PDB entry 7TSX | X-ray diffraction, 1.77 A resolution | chains A and B of the 4 polymer chains in the assembly

Chain A (and B):
Molecule: Cap2
Organism: Enterobacter cloacae
Notes: engineered mutation(s): C548A; chain B of this document is another copy of the same molecule, construct and numbering; everything in this record applies to it too
Amino-acid sequence (233 residues; row label = number of the first residue in the row):
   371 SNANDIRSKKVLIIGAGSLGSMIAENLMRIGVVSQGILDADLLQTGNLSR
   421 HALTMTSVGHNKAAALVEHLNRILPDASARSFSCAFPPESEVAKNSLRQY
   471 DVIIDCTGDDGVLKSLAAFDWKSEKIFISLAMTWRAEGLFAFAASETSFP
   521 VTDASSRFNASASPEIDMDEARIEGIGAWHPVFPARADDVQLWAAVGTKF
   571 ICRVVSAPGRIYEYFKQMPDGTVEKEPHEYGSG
Disordered / not traced: 371, 533-546, 603 (chain B: 371, 533-551, 601-603)

Interface between chain A and chain B:
Pairs across the interface (75):
  Asn-396(A) / Gln-561(B)
  Arg-399(A) / Leu-418(B)  hydrogen bond (side chain-backbone)
  Arg-399(A) / Ser-419(B)
  Arg-399(A) / His-421(B)  hydrogen bond (side chain-backbone)
  Arg-399(A) / Ala-422(B)  hydrogen bond (side chain-backbone)
  Arg-399(A) / Leu-423(B)  hydrogen bond (side chain-backbone)
  Arg-399(A) / Ala-557(B)
  Ile-400(A) / Asp-558(B)
  Leu-418(A) / Arg-399(B)  hydrogen bond (backbone-side chain)
  Leu-418(A) / Ile-443(B)
  Ser-419(A) / Arg-399(B)
  His-421(A) / Arg-399(B)  hydrogen bond (backbone-side chain)
  Ala-422(A) / Arg-399(B)  hydrogen bond (backbone-side chain)
  Leu-423(A) / Arg-399(B)  hydrogen bond (backbone-side chain)
  Thr-424(A) / His-439(B)
  Thr-424(A) / Arg-442(B)
  Met-425(A) / Asn-441(B)
  Met-425(A) / Arg-442(B)  hydrogen bond (backbone-backbone)
  Met-425(A) / Ile-443(B)
  Met-425(A) / Leu-444(B)
  Met-425(A) / Pro-445(B)
  Thr-426(A) / Arg-442(B)
  His-439(A) / Thr-424(B)
  Asn-441(A) / Met-425(B)
  Arg-442(A) / Thr-424(B)
  Arg-442(A) / Met-425(B)  hydrogen bond (backbone-backbone)
  Ile-443(A) / Leu-418(B)
  Ile-443(A) / Met-425(B)
  Leu-444(A) / Met-425(B)
  Pro-445(A) / Met-425(B)
  Trp-549(A) / Lys-569(B)
  Trp-549(A) / Cys-572(B)  hydrophobic
  Trp-549(A) / Arg-573(B)
  Trp-549(A) / Ser-576(B)  hydrogen bond
  Arg-556(A) / Ile-400(B)
  Arg-556(A) / Cys-572(B)  hydrogen bond
  Ala-557(A) / Arg-399(B)
  Asp-558(A) / Ile-400(B)
  Asp-558(A) / Ala-565(B)
  Asp-558(A) / Thr-568(B)
  Asp-558(A) / Lys-569(B)  salt bridge
  Asp-559(A) / Lys-569(B)  salt bridge
  Gln-561(A) / Asn-396(B)
  Gln-561(A) / Gln-561(B)
  Leu-562(A) / Leu-562(B)  hydrophobic
  Leu-562(A) / Ala-565(B)
  Ala-565(A) / Asp-558(B)
  Ala-565(A) / Leu-562(B)
  Val-566(A) / Gly-591(B)
  Thr-568(A) / Asp-558(B)
  Lys-569(A) / Asp-558(B)  salt bridge
  Lys-569(A) / Asp-559(B)  salt bridge
  Lys-569(A) / Gln-587(B)  hydrogen bond
  Lys-569(A) / Gly-591(B)
  Cys-572(A) / Arg-556(B)
  Arg-573(A) / Pro-589(B)
  Arg-573(A) / Asp-590(B)
  Phe-585(A) / Asp-590(B)
  Gln-587(A) / Lys-569(B)  hydrogen bond
  Pro-589(A) / Arg-573(B)
  Asp-590(A) / Arg-573(B)
  Asp-590(A) / Phe-585(B)
  Asp-590(A) / Lys-595(B)  hydrogen bond (backbone-side chain)
  Thr-592(A) / Val-593(B)
  Thr-592(A) / Lys-595(B)
  Val-593(A) / Thr-592(B)
  Val-593(A) / Val-593(B)  hydrogen bond (backbone-backbone)
  Glu-594(A) / Thr-592(B)
  Lys-595(A) / Asp-590(B)  salt bridge
  Lys-595(A) / Thr-592(B)
  Tyr-600(A) / Met-588(B)  hydrophobic
  Tyr-600(A) / Pro-589(B)
  Tyr-600(A) / Asp-590(B)
  Gly-601(A) / Glu-594(B)
  Ser-602(A) / Glu-594(B)  hydrogen bond (backbone-side chain)
Also at the interface, not in a pair above, chain A (44 interface residues in all): Glu-395, Gly-591, Glu-599
Also at the interface, not in a pair above, chain B (41 interface residues in all): Glu-395, Thr-426, Val-566

Overview:
44 residues of chain A and 41 residues of chain B are in contact; the contacts include 17 hydrogen bonds and 5
salt bridges. Polar contacts include Asp-558(A)/Lys-569(B), Asp-559(A)/Lys-569(B) and Lys-595(A)/Asp-590(B).
Both chains are Cap2 (Enterobacter cloacae). Entry 7TSX (Structure of Enterobacter cloacae Cap2 bound to
CdnD02 C-terminus, Apo state) was determined by X-ray diffraction (same publication as 7TO3, 7TQD and 7TSQ).
